9I4Z - chain A; structure by X-ray diffraction, 1.75 A resolution.

[Chain A]
Protein: IgA protease
From: Thomasclavelia ramosa
UniProtKB: Q9AES2 (Q9AES2_9FIRM); residue numbers follow UniProt; this construct covers 328-876
Amino-acid sequence (559 residues; each row starts with the number of its first residue; note: 24 numbers in that range are skipped by the numbering (no residue carries them; nothing is unmodelled there)):
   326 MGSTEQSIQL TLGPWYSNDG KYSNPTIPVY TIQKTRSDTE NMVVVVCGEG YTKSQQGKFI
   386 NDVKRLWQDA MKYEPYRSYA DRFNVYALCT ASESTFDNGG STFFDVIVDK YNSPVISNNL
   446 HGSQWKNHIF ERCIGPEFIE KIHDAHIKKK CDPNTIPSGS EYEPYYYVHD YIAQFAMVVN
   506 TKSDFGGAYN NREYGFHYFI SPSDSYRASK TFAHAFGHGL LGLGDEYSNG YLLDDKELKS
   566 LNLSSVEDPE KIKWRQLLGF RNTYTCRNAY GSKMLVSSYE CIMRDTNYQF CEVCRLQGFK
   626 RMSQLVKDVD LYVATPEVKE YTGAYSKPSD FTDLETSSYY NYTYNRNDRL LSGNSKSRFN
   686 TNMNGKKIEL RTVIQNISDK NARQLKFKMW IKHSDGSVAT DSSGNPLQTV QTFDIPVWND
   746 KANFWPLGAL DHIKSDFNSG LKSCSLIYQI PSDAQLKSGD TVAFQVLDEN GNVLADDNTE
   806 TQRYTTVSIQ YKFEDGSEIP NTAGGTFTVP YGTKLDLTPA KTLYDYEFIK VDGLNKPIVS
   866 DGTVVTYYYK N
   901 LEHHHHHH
Disordered / not traced: 326-329, 902-908
Differences from the reference sequence: initiating methionine (326); expression tag (327, 901-908); engineered mutation Ala-540 (Glu in Q9AES2)
Bound ions: Zn2+ site 1: His-539, His-543, Asp-550 (together with formate); Zn2+ site 2: Glu-551, Cys-606, Cys-616, Cys-619
From the paper describing this entry:
  - mutagenesis - E540A: abolished catalytic activity
  - Zn2+ coordination: His-539, Asp-550, Glu-551, Cys-606, Cys-616, Cys-619
  - catalytic residues: Tyr-552 (proposed by the authors, not directly observed)
  - specificity-determining residues: Asp-610 to Cys-616
  - conformationally variable residues (loop rearrangement): Thr-480 to Ser-485

[In short]
His-539, His-543 and Asp-550 form the Zn2+ site 1. Glu-551, Cys-606, Cys-616 and Cys-619 form the Zn2+ site 2.
The paper reports the catalytic residue Tyr-552; E540A abolishes catalytic activity.
Chain A is IgA protease (Thomasclavelia ramosa); the structure, Crystal structure of Thomasclavelia ramosa IgA
peptidase (IgAse) active site mutant (E330-N876), was determined by X-ray diffraction (same publication as
9QA6).
